PDB entry 1BHM | X-ray diffraction, 2.20 A resolution | chains D and B of the 4 polymer chains in the assembly

# Chain D
Molecule: 12-nt DNA strand
Sequence (12 nucleotides; row label = number of the first residue in the row):
     1 TATGGATCCATA
Disordered / not traced: 12

# Chain B
Protein: Protein (bamhi (e.c.3.1.21.4))
Source organism: Bacillus amyloliquefaciens
Notes: EC 3.1.21.4
UniProtKB: P23940 (T2BA_BACAM); residues 1-213 here = UniProt positions 1-213
Amino-acid sequence (213 residues; row label = number of the first residue in the row):
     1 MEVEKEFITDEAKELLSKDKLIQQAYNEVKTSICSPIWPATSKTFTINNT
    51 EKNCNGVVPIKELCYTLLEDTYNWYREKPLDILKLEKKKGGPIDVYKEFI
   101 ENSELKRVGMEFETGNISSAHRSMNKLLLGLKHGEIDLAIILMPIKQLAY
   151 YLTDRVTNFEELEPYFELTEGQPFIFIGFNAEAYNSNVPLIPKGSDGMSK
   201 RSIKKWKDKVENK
Disordered / not traced: 209-213
Swiss-Prot annotation at these positions:
  - active site: Glu-113 (Proton acceptor)
  - binding site (Mg(2+)): Glu-77, Asp-94, Glu-111, Phe-112

# Interface between chain D and chain B
Pairs across the interface (6; chain D residue first):
  DA2(D) with Lys-146(B), salt bridge to the phosphate
  DT3(D) with Arg-155(B), base contact
  DG4(D) with Arg-155(B), hydrogen bond to the base
  DG5(D) with Asn-116(B), hydrogen bond to the base; Arg-155(B), base contact
  DA6(D) with Asn-116(B), base contact
Also at the interface, not in a pair above, chain D (7 interface residues in all): DA10, DT11
Also at the interface, not in a pair above, chain B (5 interface residues in all): Glu-161, Met-198

# Summary
The interface between chain D and chain B involves 7 residues on one side and 5 on the other; the contacts
include 2 hydrogen bonds and 1 salt bridge. Polar contacts include DG4(D)/Arg-155(B), DG5(D)/Asn-116(B) and
DA2(D)/Lys-146(B).
Chain D is a 12-nt DNA strand and chain B is Protein (bamhi (e.c.3.1.21.4)) (Bacillus amyloliquefaciens); the
structure, Restriction endonuclease bamhi complex with DNA, was determined by X-ray diffraction.
